Entry 8RVL (electron microscopy, 2.14 A resolution); this record covers chains 4 and 5 of the 34 polymer chains in the assembly.

Chain 4:
Molecule: Proteasome chaperone 1
From: Saccharomyces cerevisiae
UniProt: Q05778 (POC1_YEAST); residues 1-276 here = UniProt positions 1-276
Sequence (276 residues; each row starts with the number of its first residue):
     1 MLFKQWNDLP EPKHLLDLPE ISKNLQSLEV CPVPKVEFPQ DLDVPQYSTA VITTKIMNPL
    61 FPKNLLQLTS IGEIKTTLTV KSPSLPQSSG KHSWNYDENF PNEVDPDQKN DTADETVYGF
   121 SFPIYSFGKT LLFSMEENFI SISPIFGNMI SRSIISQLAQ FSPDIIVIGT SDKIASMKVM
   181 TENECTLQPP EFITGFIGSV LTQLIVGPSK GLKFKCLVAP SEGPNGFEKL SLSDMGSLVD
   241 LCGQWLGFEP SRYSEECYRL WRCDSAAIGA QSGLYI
Unresolved in the structure: 41, 82-116, 221
From the paper describing this entry:
  - conformationally variable residues (loop rearrangement): Ala267 to Gly273

Chain 5:
Molecule: Proteasome assembly chaperone 2
From: Saccharomyces cerevisiae
UniProt: P36040 (POC2_YEAST); residue numbers follow UniProt; this construct covers 1-267
Sequence (267 residues; numbered 1 to 267; the number before each row is that of its first residue):
     1 MSCLVLPLVS VGNIPQLSID WLLNSQANEW EYLEALDSKY LVEFVGPLDR PEDGSDSLYK
    61 DADMKYSSAL EVFYNKKRGL FAIQQRTPLV SVNYLNNFIV EIILPFLSKY NISEICIWDS
   121 LYAMEDENGV IVRPQEVYSL GEFYFDDEAE LLSNLHLNDQ ESMVNNWLHF TPTSFQDKIS
   181 VDQPIFKILF QILNASQRPK ALRSIKYCSC LANEGDNSLD SQQFLQWIIS QKVIKNAPPI
   241 VKFVRPISWQ GAYGMADARD KFVDLYN
Unresolved in the structure: 1, 157-160

Chain 4 / chain 5 interface:
Contacting residue pairs - 69 pairs, chain 4 then chain 5:
  Glu11(4) with Glu214(5)
  Pro12(4) with Glu125(5); Glu214(5)
  Lys13(4) with Glu214(5), salt bridge
  His14(4) with Val9(5); Ser10(5); Val11(5); Asn13(5)
  Leu16(4) with Pro88(5), hydrophobic
  Leu18(4) with Val90(5)
  Ile21(4) with Asn93(5); Tyr94(5), hydrophobic
  Ser22(4) with Asn93(5), hydrogen bond
  Asn24(4) with Asn93(5), hydrogen bond (backbone-side chain)
  Leu25(4) with Val92(5), hydrophobic; Asn93(5); Lys187(5), hydrogen bond (backbone-side chain)
  Ser27(4) with Asn96(5), hydrogen bond (backbone-side chain); Lys187(5)
  Leu28(4) with Asn96(5); Lys187(5); Phe190(5), hydrophobic; Gln191(5), hydrogen bond (backbone-side chain)
  Glu29(4) with Asn96(5), hydrogen bond (backbone-side chain)
  Val30(4) with Asn97(5)
  Cys31(4) with Asn93(5); Tyr94(5), hydrophobic; Asn97(5), hydrogen bond (backbone-side chain)
  Pro32(4) with Tyr94(5), hydrogen bond (backbone-side chain)
  Val33(4) with Lys39(5); Tyr40(5)
  Pro144(4) with Val90(5), hydrophobic
  Ile145(4) with Lys39(5)
  Asn148(4) with Lys39(5), hydrogen bond (side chain-backbone); Leu41(5), hydrogen bond (side chain-backbone); Glu43(5)
  Met149(4) with Lys39(5)
  Arg152(4) with Asp37(5), salt bridge; Lys39(5)
  Ala175(4) with Met255(5), hydrophobic
  Met180(4) with Tyr66(5)
  Thr181(4) with Tyr66(5), hydrogen bond (backbone-side chain)
  Glu184(4) with Tyr66(5), hydrogen bond (backbone-side chain)
  Cys185(4) with Lys65(5); Tyr66(5), hydrophobic
  Leu187(4) with Pro47(5)
  Gln188(4) with Pro47(5)
  Pro189(4) with Pro47(5); Ile247(5), hydrophobic; Ser248(5)
  Pro190(4) with Ser248(5); Gly251(5)
  Glu191(4) with Pro47(5)
  Phe192(4) with Phe44(5), hydrophobic; Val45(5)
  Ile193(4) with Phe44(5); Val45(5), hydrogen bond (backbone-backbone)
  Thr194(4) with Val42(5); Glu43(5), hydrogen bond (side chain-backbone)
  Gly195(4) with Glu43(5)
  Gly198(4) with Val45(5)
  Ser199(4) with Glu43(5), hydrogen bond
  Leu201(4) with Val45(5), hydrophobic
  Thr202(4) with Ser38(5); Glu43(5); Phe44(5), hydrogen bond (side chain-backbone); Val45(5)
  Gln203(4) with Glu43(5)
  Ile205(4) with Tyr66(5), hydrophobic
Also at the interface, not in a pair above, chain 4 (52 interface residues in all): Leu9, Pro19, Glu20, Gln26, Pro34, Ser143, Ser151, Glu182, Asn183, Val206
Also at the interface, not in a pair above, chain 5 (41 interface residues in all): Gly12, Gly46, Leu48, Asp49, Ser68, Ser91, Glu101, Tyr122, Met124

Summary:
The interface between chain 4 and chain 5 involves 52 residues on one side and 41 on the other; the contacts
include 16 hydrogen bonds and 2 salt bridges. Among the polar pairs are Lys13(4)-Glu214(5), Arg152(4)-Asp37(5)
and Ser22(4)-Asn93(5). The paper reports conformational variability at Ala267(4).
Chain 4 is Proteasome chaperone 1 and chain 5 is Proteasome assembly chaperone 2, both from Saccharomyces
cerevisiae; the structure, Proteasomal late precursor complex from pre1-1, was determined by electron
microscopy (same publication as 8RVO, 8RVP, 8RVQ and 9GBK).
